Entry 9CMN (X-ray diffraction, 2.00 A resolution); this record covers chain A.

# Chain A
Molecule: 3C-like proteinase nsp5
From: Severe acute respiratory syndrome coronavirus 2
Notes: EC 3.4.22.69
UniProtKB: P0DTD1 (R1AB_SARS2); residues 1-306 here correspond to UniProt positions 3264-3569 (UniProt number = residue number + 3263)
Amino-acid sequence (306 residues; each row starts with the number of its first residue):
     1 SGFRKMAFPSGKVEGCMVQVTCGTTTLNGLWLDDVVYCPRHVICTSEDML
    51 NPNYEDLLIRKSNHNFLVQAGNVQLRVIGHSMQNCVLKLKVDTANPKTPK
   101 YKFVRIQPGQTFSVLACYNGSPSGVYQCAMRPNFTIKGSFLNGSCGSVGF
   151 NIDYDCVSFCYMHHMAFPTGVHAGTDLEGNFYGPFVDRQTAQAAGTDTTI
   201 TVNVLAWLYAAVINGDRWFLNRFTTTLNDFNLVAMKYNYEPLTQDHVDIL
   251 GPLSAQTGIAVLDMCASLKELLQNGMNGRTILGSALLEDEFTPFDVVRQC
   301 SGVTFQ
Construct notes: engineered mutation Ala166 (Glu3429 in P0DTD1), Phe167 (Leu3430 in P0DTD1)
Curated features (UniProtKB/Swiss-Prot):
  - active site: His41 (For 3CL-PRO activity), Cys145 (Nucleophile)
  - site: Gln306 (Cleavage)
  - cross-link (Glycyl lysine isopeptide (Lys-Gly)): Lys5 (interchain with G-Cter in ubiquitin), Lys90 (interchain with G-Cter in ubiquitin)

# Overview
UniProt lists active-site residues His41 and Cys145.
Chain A is 3C-like proteinase nsp5 (Severe acute respiratory syndrome coronavirus 2); the structure,
Room-temperature X-ray structure of SARS-CoV-2 main protease drug resistant mutant (E166A, L167F), was
determined by X-ray diffraction (same publication as 9CMJ, 9CMS and 9CMU).
